6CBA - chain A; structure by X-ray diffraction, 1.13 A resolution.

Chain A:
Molecule: 2-oxoglutarate-dependent ethylene/succinate-forming enzyme
Organism: Pseudomonas savastanoi pv. phaseolicola
Notes: EC 1.13.12.19, 1.14.11.34
UniProt: P32021 (EFE_PSESH); residue numbers follow UniProt; this construct covers 1-350
Sequence (352 residues; row label = number of the first residue in the row; numbers below 1 keep their minus sign (Ser-1 is residue -1)):
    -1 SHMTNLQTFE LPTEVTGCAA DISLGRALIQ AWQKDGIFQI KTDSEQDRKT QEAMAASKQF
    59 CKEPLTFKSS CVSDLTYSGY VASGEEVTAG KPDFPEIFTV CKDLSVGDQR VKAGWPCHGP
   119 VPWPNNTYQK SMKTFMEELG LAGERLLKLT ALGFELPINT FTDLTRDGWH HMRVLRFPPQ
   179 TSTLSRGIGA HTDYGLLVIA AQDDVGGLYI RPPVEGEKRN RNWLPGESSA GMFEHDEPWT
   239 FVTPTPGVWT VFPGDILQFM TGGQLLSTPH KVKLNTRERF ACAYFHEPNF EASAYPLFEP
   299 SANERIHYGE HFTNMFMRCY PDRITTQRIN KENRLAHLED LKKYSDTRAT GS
Unresolved in the structure: -1 to 2
Sequence notes: expression tag (-1 to 0)
Ion coordination: Mn2+: His189, Asp191, His268 (together with 2-oxoglutaric acid)
Residues lining bound ligands:
  - 2-oxoglutaric acid (AKG): Arg171, Leu173, Phe175, Ile186, His189, Asp191, Leu206, His268, Val270, Arg277, Ala279, Ala281, Phe283
  - L-canavanine (GGB): Glu84, Val85, Thr86, Asp91, Arg171, Ile186, His189, Asp191, Tyr192, Ala228, Phe283, Arg316, Cys317
Swiss-Prot annotation at these positions:
  - binding site (Fe cation): His189, His268
What the authors report for this chain:
  - Mn2+ coordination: His189, Asp191, His268
  - conformationally variable residues: Asp191
  - binding site for L-canavanine: Glu84
  - binding site for 2-oxoglutaric acid: Arg277
  - binding site for 2-oxoglutaric acid: Arg171 (from molecular simulation)
  - mutagenesis - D191E, E285A, E285Q: decreased catalytic activity (citing earlier work)
  - contacts within the chain: Glu285-Tyr306 (hydrogen bond)
  - contacts within the chain: Glu84-Arg171 (salt bridge) (citing earlier work)
  - mutagenesis - E285A, E285Q: abolished catalytic activity (citing earlier work)
  - catalytic residues: Asp191

Overview:
Chain A binds 2-oxoglutaric acid and L-canavanine. His189, Asp191 and His268 coordinate Mn2+. UniProt lists Fe
cation-binding residues His189 and His268. The paper reports the catalytic residue Asp191; D191E, E285A and
E285Q reduce catalytic activity.
Chain A is 2-oxoglutarate-dependent ethylene/succinate-forming enzyme (Pseudomonas savastanoi pv.
phaseolicola); the structure, Ethylene forming enzyme in complex with manganese, 2-oxoglutarate and
canavanine, was determined by X-ray diffraction, deposited together with 8UC2 and 6CF3.
